PDB entry 4HJR | X-ray diffraction, 2.50 A resolution | chains A and B

Chain A (and B):
Name: Tyrosine-tRNA ligase
From: Methanocaldococcus jannaschii DSM 2661
Notes: EC 6.1.1.1; chain B of this document is another copy of the same molecule, construct and numbering; everything in this record applies to it too
UniProtKB: Q57834 (SYY_METJA); numbering as in UniProt (aligned over 1-306)
Amino-acid sequence (314 residues; numbered 1 to 314; the number before each row is that of its first residue):
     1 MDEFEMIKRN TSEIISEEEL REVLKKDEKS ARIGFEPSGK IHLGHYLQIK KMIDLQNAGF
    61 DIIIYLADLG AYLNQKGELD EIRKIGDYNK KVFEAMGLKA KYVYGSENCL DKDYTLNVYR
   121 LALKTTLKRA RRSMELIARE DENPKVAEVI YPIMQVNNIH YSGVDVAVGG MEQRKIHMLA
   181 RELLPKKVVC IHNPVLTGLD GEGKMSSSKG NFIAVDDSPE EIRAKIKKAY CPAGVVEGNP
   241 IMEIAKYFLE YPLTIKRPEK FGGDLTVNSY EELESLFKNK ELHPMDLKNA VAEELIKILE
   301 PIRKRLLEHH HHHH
Not modelled in the structure: 310-314 (chain B: 307-314)
Sequence notes: engineered mutation Arg32 (Tyr in Q57834), Tyr65 (Leu in Q57834), Gly70 (His in Q57834), Asn108 (Phe in Q57834), Cys109 (Gln in Q57834), Asn158 (Asp in Q57834), Ser162 (Leu in Q57834); expression tag (307-314)
UniProt features mapped onto this chain:
  - region (Interaction with t-RNA): Lys228 to Cys231, His283 to Lys288
  - motif: Pro37 to His45 ('HIGH' region), Lys204 to Ser208 ('KMSKS' region)
  - binding site (L-tyrosine): Glu36, Gln173
  - binding site (ATP): Ser207
  - site: Asn143 (Interaction with t-RNA)
  - mutagenesis: Glu107 (E107T: Confers specificity for the non-natural amino acid O-methyl-tyrosine; when associated with Q-32; A-158 and P-162), Asp286 (D286A: Decreases the rate of aminoacylation more than 10-fold, without effect on tyrosyl adenylate synthesis ...), Lys288 (K288A: Decreases the rate of aminoacylation more than 200-fold, without effect on tyrosyl adenylate synthesis)

Chain A / chain B interface:
Pairs across the interface (67):
  Leu69(A) with Tyr119(B), hydrophobic
  Tyr72(A) with Arg120(B); Leu123(B)
  Leu73(A) with Tyr119(B), hydrophobic; Leu123(B)
  Gln75(A) with Leu123(B)
  Leu79(A) with Leu116(B), hydrophobic
  Cys109(A) with Lys112(B)
  Leu110(A) with Leu110(B); Asp111(B); Lys112(B)
  Lys112(A) with Leu110(B); Asp111(B), salt bridge
  Thr115(A) with Leu110(B); Thr115(B)
  Leu116(A) with Leu79(B), hydrophobic; Leu110(B)
  Val118(A) with Tyr119(B)
  Tyr119(A) with Leu73(B); Cys109(B); Leu110(B), hydrophobic; Met154(B)
  Arg120(A) with Tyr72(B)
  Ala122(A) with Lys145(B); Val146(B), hydrogen bond (backbone-backbone); Ala147(B), hydrogen bond (backbone-backbone); Ile150(B), hydrophobic
  Leu123(A) with Tyr72(B); Leu73(B); Gln75(B); Lys145(B); Ala147(B), hydrophobic
  Lys124(A) with Lys145(B)
  Thr125(A) with Lys145(B); Val146(B), hydrogen bond (backbone-backbone)
  Thr126(A) with Pro144(B); Lys145(B); Val146(B)
  Leu127(A) with Arg131(B); Pro144(B), hydrogen bond (backbone-backbone); Lys145(B); Val146(B), hydrophobic; Val149(B), hydrophobic
  Arg131(A) with Leu127(B)
  Asn143(A) with Thr126(B)
  Pro144(A) with Thr126(B); Leu127(B), hydrogen bond (backbone-backbone)
  Lys145(A) with Ala122(B); Leu123(B); Lys124(B); Thr125(B); Thr126(B); Leu127(B)
  Val146(A) with Ala122(B), hydrogen bond (backbone-backbone); Thr125(B), hydrogen bond (backbone-backbone); Thr126(B); Leu127(B), hydrophobic; Ala130(B), hydrophobic; Val149(B), hydrophobic
  Ala147(A) with Ala122(B), hydrogen bond (backbone-backbone); Leu123(B)
  Val149(A) with Leu127(B), hydrophobic; Val146(B), hydrophobic
  Ile150(A) with Tyr119(B), hydrophobic; Ala122(B), hydrophobic
  Ile153(A) with Val146(B), hydrophobic
  Met154(A) with Tyr119(B)
Interface residues without a listed pair, chain A (30 interface residues in all): Ala130
Interface residues without a listed pair, chain B (33 interface residues in all): Leu69, Ser106, Glu107, Val118, Asn143, Ile153

Summary:
30 residues of chain A and 33 residues of chain B are in contact; the contacts include 8 hydrogen bonds and 1
salt bridge. Polar contacts include Lys112(A)-Asp111(B), Ala122(A)-Val146(B) and Ala122(A)-Ala147(B).
Chain A and chain B are both Tyrosine-tRNA ligase (Methanocaldococcus jannaschii DSM 2661); the structure,
Crystal structure of F2YRS, was determined by X-ray diffraction, deposited together with 4HJX.
